Entry 7OH4 (electron microscopy, 3.00 A resolution); this record covers chains A and C.

# Chain A
Protein: Probable phospholipid-transporting ATPase DRS2
From: Saccharomyces cerevisiae (strain ATCC 204508 / S288c)
Notes: EC 7.6.2.1
UniProtKB: P39524 (ATC3_YEAST); the construct has insertions or renumbered stretches relative to UniProt, so the offset changes along the chain: 1-1246 = UniProt 1-1246; 1253-1361 = UniProt 1247-1355
Amino-acid sequence (1465 residues; each row starts with the number of its first residue):
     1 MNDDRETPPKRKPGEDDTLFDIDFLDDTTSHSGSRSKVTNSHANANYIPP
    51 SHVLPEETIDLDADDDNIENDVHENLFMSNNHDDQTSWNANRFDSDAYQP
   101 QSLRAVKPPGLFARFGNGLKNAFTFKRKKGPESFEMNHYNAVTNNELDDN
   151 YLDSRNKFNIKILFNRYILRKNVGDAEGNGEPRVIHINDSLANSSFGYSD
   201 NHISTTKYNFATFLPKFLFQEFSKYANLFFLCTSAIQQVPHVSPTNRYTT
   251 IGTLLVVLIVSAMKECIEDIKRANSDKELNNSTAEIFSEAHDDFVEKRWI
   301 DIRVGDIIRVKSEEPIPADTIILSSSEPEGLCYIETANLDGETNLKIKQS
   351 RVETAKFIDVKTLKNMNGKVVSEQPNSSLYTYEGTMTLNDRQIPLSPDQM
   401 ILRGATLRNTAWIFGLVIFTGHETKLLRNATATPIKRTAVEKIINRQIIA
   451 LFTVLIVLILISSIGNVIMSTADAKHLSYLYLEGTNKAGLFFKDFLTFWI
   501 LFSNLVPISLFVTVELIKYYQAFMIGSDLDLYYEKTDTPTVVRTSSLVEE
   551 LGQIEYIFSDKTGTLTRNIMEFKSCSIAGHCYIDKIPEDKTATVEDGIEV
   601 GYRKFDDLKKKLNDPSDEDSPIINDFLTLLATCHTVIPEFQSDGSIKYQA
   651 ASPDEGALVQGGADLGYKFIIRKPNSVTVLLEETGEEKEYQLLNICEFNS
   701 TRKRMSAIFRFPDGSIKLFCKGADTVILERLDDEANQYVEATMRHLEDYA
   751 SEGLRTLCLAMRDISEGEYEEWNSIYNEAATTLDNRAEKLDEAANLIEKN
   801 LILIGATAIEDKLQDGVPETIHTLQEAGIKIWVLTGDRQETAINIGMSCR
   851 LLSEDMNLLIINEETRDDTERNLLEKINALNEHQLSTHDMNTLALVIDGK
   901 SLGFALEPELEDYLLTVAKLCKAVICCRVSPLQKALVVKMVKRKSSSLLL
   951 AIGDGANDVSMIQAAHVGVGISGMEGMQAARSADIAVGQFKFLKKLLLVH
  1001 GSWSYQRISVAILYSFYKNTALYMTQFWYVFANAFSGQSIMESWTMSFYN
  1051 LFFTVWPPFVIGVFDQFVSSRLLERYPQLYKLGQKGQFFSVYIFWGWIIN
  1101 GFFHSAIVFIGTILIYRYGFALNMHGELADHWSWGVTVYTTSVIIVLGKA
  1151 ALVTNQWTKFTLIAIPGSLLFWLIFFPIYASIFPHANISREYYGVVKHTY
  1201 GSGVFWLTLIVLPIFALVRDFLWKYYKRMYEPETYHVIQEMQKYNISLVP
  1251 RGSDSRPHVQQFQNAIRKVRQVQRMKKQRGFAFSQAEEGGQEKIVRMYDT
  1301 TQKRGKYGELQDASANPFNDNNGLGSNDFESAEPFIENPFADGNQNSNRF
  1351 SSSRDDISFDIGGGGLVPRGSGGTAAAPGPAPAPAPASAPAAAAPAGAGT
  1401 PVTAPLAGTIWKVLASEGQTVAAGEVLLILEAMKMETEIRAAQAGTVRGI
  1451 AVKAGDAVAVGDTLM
Disordered / not traced: 1-181, 1246-1465
Differences from the reference sequence: linker (1247-1252); expression tag (1362-1465)
UniProt features mapped onto this chain:
  - region: Q237, Q238 (Involved in phosphatidylserine substrate recognition)
  - active site: D560 (4-aspartylphosphate intermediate)
  - binding site (ATP): D560, K561, T562, E655, F698, S700, K703, K721, R755, T756, T835, G836, D837, R928, K934, N957, D958
  - binding site (Mg(2+)): D560, T562, D954, D958
  - binding site (a 1,2-diacyl-sn-glycero-3-phospho-(1D-myo-inositol 4-phosphate)): K1149, R1219, W1223, K1224, Y1235, H1236
  - site: I508 (Involved in the release of the transported lipid into the cytosolic leaflet)
  - modified residue: S102 (Phosphoserine)
Ion coordination: Mg2+: D560, T562, D954
Residues lining bound ligands: Phosphatidylinositol-4-phosphate (2Y5; (2R)-1-{[(R)-hydroxy{[(1R,2R,3R,4R,5S,6R)-2,3,5,6-tetrahydroxy-4-(phosphonooxy)cyclohexyl]oxy}phosphoryl]oxy}-3-(octadecanoyloxy)propan-2-yl (5Z,8Z,11Z,14Z)-icosa-5,8,11,14-tetraenoate): W1028, F1031, G1096, I1099, N1100, F1103, A1106, I1110, K1149, F1215, R1219, W1223, K1224, K1227, R1228, Y1235, H1236

# Chain C
Protein: Cell division control protein 50
From: Saccharomyces cerevisiae (strain ATCC 204508 / S288c)
UniProtKB: P25656 (CDC50_YEAST); residue numbers follow UniProt; this construct covers 1-391
Amino-acid sequence (413 residues; each row starts with the number of its first residue):
     1 MVSLFKRGKAPPLTKEGPTSKKPPNTAFRQQRLKAWQPILSPQSVLPLLI
    51 FVACIFTPIGIGLIVSATKVQDLTIDYSHCDTKASTTAFEDIPKKYIKYH
   101 FKSKVENKPQWRLTENENGEQSCELQFEIPNDIKKSIFIYYKITNFYQNH
   151 RRYVQSFDTKQILGEPIKKDDLDTSCSPIRSREDKIIYPCGLIANSMFND
   201 TFSQVLSGIDDTEDYNLTNKHISWSIDRHRFKTTKYNASDIVPPPNWMKK
   251 YPDGYTDENLPDIHTWEEFQVWMRTAAFPKFYKLTLKNESASLPKGKYQM
   301 NIELNYPISLFGGTKSFVLTTNGAIGGRNMSLGVLYLIVAGLCALFGIIF
   351 LVKLIFQPRAMGDHTYLNFDDEENEDYEDVHAENTTLREILGGGGLVPRG
   401 SGGHHHHHHHHHH
Disordered / not traced: 1-18, 369-413
Differences from the reference sequence: expression tag (392-413)
Disulfides: C80-C123, C176-C190
Glycans and other covalent adducts: N-acetylglucosamine (NAG) linked to N199, N216, N237, N288

# Interface between chain A and chain C
Contacting residue pairs (150; chain A residue first):
  H241(A) with R151(C), hydrogen bond (backbone-side chain); T174(C), hydrogen bond (side chain-backbone); S175(C); S177(C)
  V242(A) with R151(C)
  H476(A) with L310(C); F311(C)
  L477(A) with Y147(C), hydrophobic
  S478(A) with L310(C), hydrogen bond (side chain-backbone)
  Y479(A) with N145(C); F146(C); Y147(C), hydrogen bond (side chain-backbone); S196(C); L310(C); F311(C), hydrophobic
  L480(A) with H150(C); R152(C), hydrogen bond (backbone-side chain); Y153(C), hydrophobic; L192(C)
  Y481(A) with R152(C), hydrogen bond (backbone-side chain); L192(C), hydrophobic; N246(C)
  E483(A) with R152(C), salt bridge
  T497(A) with R151(C)
  F523(A) with R29(C)
  M524(A) with F28(C); Q31(C)
  S527(A) with P23(C); R29(C); Q30(C)
  D528(A) with Q30(C)
  L529(A) with K22(C); P23(C); N25(C); Q30(C), hydrogen bond (backbone-side chain)
  Y532(A) with K22(C)
  D537(A) with T19(C); S20(C); K21(C), hydrogen bond (side chain-backbone)
  P539(A) with K21(C)
  W1003(A) with Q31(C)
  Y1029(A) with N149(C); A277(C), hydrogen bond (side chain-backbone)
  A1032(A) with Y147(C); N149(C), hydrogen bond (backbone-side chain); P279(C)
  N1033(A) with N149(C)
  A1034(A) with Y147(C), hydrophobic
  S1036(A) with H150(C); R151(C), hydrogen bond (side chain-backbone)
  G1037(A) with R151(C)
  Q1038(A) with N149(C); R151(C); V154(C)
  Q1066(A) with Q31(C)
  Y1076(A) with N368(C)
  Q1078(A) with N368(C), hydrogen bond
  I1113(A) with F278(C), hydrophobic
  L1114(A) with N329(C); S331(C), hydrogen bond (backbone-side chain)
  I1115(A) with N329(C); L332(C), hydrophobic
  Y1116(A) with F278(C)
  R1117(A) with F278(C); K280(C); R328(C), hydrogen bond (side chain-backbone); N329(C)
  Y1118(A) with K142(C), hydrogen bond; K280(C); F281(C); Y282(C), hydrogen bond (backbone-backbone)
  F1120(A) with Y140(C); Y282(C), hydrophobic; T321(C); N322(C); G326(C); G327(C)
  A1121(A) with I325(C); G326(C)
  L1122(A) with N322(C); I325(C); G326(C)
  N1123(A) with N322(C); G323(C), hydrogen bond (side chain-backbone)
  H1125(A) with F138(C); E289(C), salt bridge
  G1126(A) with F138(C); Y140(C), hydrogen bond (backbone-side chain); L284(C); N322(C)
  E1127(A) with S223(C); W224(C)
  L1128(A) with Y140(C), hydrophobic; W224(C), hydrogen bond (backbone-side chain); Y282(C); K283(C)
  D1130(A) with W224(C); R274(C), salt bridge; T275(C)
  H1131(A) with T275(C)
  W1134(A) with A277(C), hydrophobic; F278(C), hydrophobic
  N1155(A) with W36(C); P38(C)
  Q1156(A) with A35(C)
  W1157(A) with A35(C); W36(C), hydrogen bond (backbone-backbone); P38(C)
  T1158(A) with A35(C)
  F1160(A) with F28(C), hydrophobic
  Y1193(A) with W224(C); I226(C), hydrophobic; R230(C)
  H1198(A) with W224(C), hydrogen bond
  V1204(A) with L332(C), hydrophobic
  L1207(A) with I325(C), hydrophobic; L332(C), hydrophobic; Y336(C), hydrogen bond (backbone-side chain)
  V1211(A) with L332(C), hydrophobic; L335(C), hydrophobic; Y336(C), hydrophobic
  L1212(A) with L335(C), hydrophobic
  I1214(A) with F56(C), hydrophobic; V339(C), hydrophobic
  F1215(A) with I338(C), hydrophobic; V339(C), hydrophobic
  F1221(A) with V45(C), hydrophobic
  L1222(A) with F346(C), hydrophobic; F350(C), hydrophobic
  K1224(A) with L40(C)
  Y1225(A) with L40(C); P42(C); V45(C), hydrophobic; F350(C), hydrophobic
  R1228(A) with I39(C); L40(C)
  M1229(A) with P42(C), hydrophobic; R359(C), hydrogen bond (backbone-side chain)
  Y1230(A) with F350(C); K353(C); L354(C), hydrogen bond (side chain-backbone)
  P1232(A) with R359(C); M361(C)
  T1234(A) with N368(C)
  V1237(A) with G362(C)
  Q1239(A) with Q37(C), hydrogen bond (backbone-side chain)
  E1240(A) with R359(C), salt bridge
  K1243(A) with W36(C); Q37(C), hydrogen bond (side chain-backbone)
  Y1244(A) with S41(C)
Also at the interface, not in a pair above, chain A (88 interface residues in all): S243, P244, K475, R1007, F1064, L1079, A1129, T1154, R1190, G1194, T1208, I1210, E1233, M1241, Q1242
Also at the interface, not in a pair above, chain C (98 interface residues in all): P24, L33, K34, L48, L49, L63, T159, P178, I179, N195, I222, A276, K287, S309, G312, T320, A324, Q357, D363, H364, L367

# Overview
Chain A and chain C form an interface of 88 and 98 residues respectively; the contacts include 26 hydrogen
bonds and 4 salt bridges. Polar pairs include E483(A)-R152(C), H1125(A)-E289(C) and D1130(A)-R274(C). Ligands
of chain A: Phosphatidylinositol-4-phosphate.
Chain A is Probable phospholipid-transporting ATPase DRS2 and chain C is Cell division control protein 50,
both from Saccharomyces cerevisiae (strain ATCC 204508 / S288c); the structure, Cryo-EM structure of
Drs2p-Cdc50p in the E1 state with PI4P and Mg2+ bound, was determined by electron microscopy, deposited
together with 7OH5, 7OH6 and 7OH7.
